5WH6 - chain A; structure by X-ray diffraction, 1.60 A resolution.

# Chain A
Molecule: cAMP-specific 3', 5'-cyclic phosphodiesterase 4D
Organism: Homo sapiens
Notes: EC 3.1.4.53
UniProt: Q08499 (PDE4D_HUMAN); residues 1-507 here correspond to UniProt positions 303-809 (UniProt number = residue number + 302)
Sequence (507 residues; numbered 1 to 507; the number before each row is that of its first residue):
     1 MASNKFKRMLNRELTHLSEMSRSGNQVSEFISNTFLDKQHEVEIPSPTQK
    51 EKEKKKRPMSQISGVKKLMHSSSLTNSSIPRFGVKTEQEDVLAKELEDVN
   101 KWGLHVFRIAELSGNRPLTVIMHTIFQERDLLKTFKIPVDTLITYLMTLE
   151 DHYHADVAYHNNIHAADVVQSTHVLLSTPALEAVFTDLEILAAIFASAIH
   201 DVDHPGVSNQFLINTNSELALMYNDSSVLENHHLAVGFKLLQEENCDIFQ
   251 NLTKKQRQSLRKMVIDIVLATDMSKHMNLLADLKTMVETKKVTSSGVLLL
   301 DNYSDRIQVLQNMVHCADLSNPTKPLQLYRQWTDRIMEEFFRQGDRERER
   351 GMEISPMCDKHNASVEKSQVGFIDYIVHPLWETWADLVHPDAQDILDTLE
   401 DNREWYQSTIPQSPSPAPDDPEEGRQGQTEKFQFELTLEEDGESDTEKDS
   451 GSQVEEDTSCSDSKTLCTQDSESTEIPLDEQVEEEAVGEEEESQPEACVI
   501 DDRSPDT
Not modelled in the structure: 1-85, 412-507
Ion coordination: Mg2+ site 1: D151, Y153 (shared with 1 residue of chain B); Zn2+: H164, H200, D201, D318; Mg2+ site 2 near D201 (its only coordinating residue here)
Small-molecule neighbours: AKJ (1-[4-(difluoromethoxy)-3-{[(3S)-oxolan-3-yl]oxy}phenyl]-3-methylbutan-1-one): Y159, H160, M273, D318, L319, N321, P322, Y329, W332, T333, I336, M337, F340, M357, S368, Q369, F372
Swiss-Prot annotation at these positions:
  - active site: H160 (Proton donor)
  - binding site (3',5'-cyclic AMP): H160, Q369, F372
  - binding site (AMP): H160, D201, D318, N321, Q369, F372
  - binding site (Zn(2+)): H164, H200, D201, D318
  - binding site (Mg(2+)): D201
  - binding site (Mn(2+)): D201
  - modified residue (Phosphoserine): S46, S73
  - cross-link: K85 (Glycyl lysine isopeptide (Lys-Gly) (interchain with G-Cter in SUMO))
What the authors report for this chain:
  - binding site for AKJ: M273, L319, I336, M337, F340, M357, V365, Q369, F372

# Summary
Bound to chain A: compound AKJ. D151 and Y153 coordinate Mg2+ site 1. H164, H200, D201 and D318 coordinate
Zn2+. Curated annotation (UniProt) lists active-site residue H160, 3 residues binding 3',5'-cyclic AMP, 6
AMP-binding residues and 4 Zn2+-binding residues. From the paper: a binding site for AKJ at M273, L319 and
I336 among others.
Chain A is cAMP-specific 3', 5'-cyclic phosphodiesterase 4D (Homo sapiens); the structure, Crystal structure
of PDE4D2 in complex with inhibitor (S_Zl-n-91), was determined by X-ray diffraction, deposited together with
5WH5.
